8PR7 - chains A and E of the 6 polymer chains in the assembly; structure by X-ray diffraction, 2.76 A resolution.

Chain A:
Molecule: Aurora kinase A
Organism: Homo sapiens
Notes: EC 2.7.11.1
UniProtKB: O14965 (AURKA_HUMAN); residue numbers follow UniProt; this construct covers 122-403
Amino-acid sequence (283 residues; each row starts with the number of its first residue):
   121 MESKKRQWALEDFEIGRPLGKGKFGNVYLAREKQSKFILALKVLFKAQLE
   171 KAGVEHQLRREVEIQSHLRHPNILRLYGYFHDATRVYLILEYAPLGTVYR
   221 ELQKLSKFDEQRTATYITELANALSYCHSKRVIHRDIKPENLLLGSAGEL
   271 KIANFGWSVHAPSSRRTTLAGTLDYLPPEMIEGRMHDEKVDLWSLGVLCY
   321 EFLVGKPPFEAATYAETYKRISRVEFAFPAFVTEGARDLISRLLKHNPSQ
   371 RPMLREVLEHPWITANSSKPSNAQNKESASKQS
Not modelled in the structure: 121-123, 276-288, 390-403
Sequence notes: initiating methionine (121); engineered mutation Asn274 (Asp in O14965), Ala290 (Cys in O14965), Ala332 (Asn in O14965), Ala335 (Gln in O14965), Ala347 (Thr in O14965), Ala350 (Asp in O14965), Ala393 (Cys in O14965)
Small-molecule neighbours: ADP (adenosine-5'-diphosphate): Leu139, Gly140, Lys141, Gly142, Lys143, Phe144, Val147, Ala160, Lys162, Leu194, Leu210, Glu211, Tyr212, Ala213, Thr217, Leu263, Phe275
Swiss-Prot annotation at these positions:
  - region: His280 to Leu289, Gly291 to Leu293 (Activation segment)
  - active site: Asp256 (Proton acceptor)
  - binding site (ATP): Lys143, Lys162, Glu211 to Ala213, Glu260, Asn261
  - modified residue: Thr287 (Phosphothreonine), Thr288 (Phosphothreonine), Ser342 (Phosphoserine)
  - cross-link: Lys258 (Glycyl lysine isopeptide (Lys-Gly) (interchain with G-Cter in SUMO2))
  - natural variant: Ser155 (S155R: In a colorectal adenocarcinoma sample), Val174 (V174M: In a metastatic melanoma sample)
  - mutagenesis: Lys162 (K162R: Loss of kinase activity), Phe165 (F165A: Decreases the interaction with phosphatase type 1 isoforms), Gly198 (G198N: Reduces interaction with TPX2. Reduces kinase activity tenfold. Promotes interaction with the AURKB binding partners INCENP and BIRC5 that are normally not bound by AURKA), Arg205 (R205A: Reduces ubiquitination and proteasomal degradation), Thr287 (T287A: No direct effect on catalytic activity; T287E: Enhances interaction with TPX2), Thr288 (T288A: Reduces cilia disassembly and kinase activity; T288D: Mimics phosphorylation state and increases kinase activity), Tyr334 (Y334A: Reduces binding to MYCN), Phe346 (F346A: Decreases the interaction with phosphatase type 1 isoforms)
Reported in the primary citation:
  - conformationally variable residues (helix shift): Ser186
  - mutagenesis - F165D/R205A (26 +/- 16 uM): decreased binding to Centrosomal protein of 192 kDa

Chain E:
Molecule: Monobody
Organism: synthetic construct
Notes: antibody fragment or engineered binder
Amino-acid sequence (96 residues; row label = number of the first residue in the row; numbers below 1 keep their minus sign (Gly-2 is residue -2)):
    -2 GSMGSVSSVPTKLEVVAATPTSLLISWDAPAVTVVHYVITYGETGGNSPV
    48 QEFTVPGSKSTATISGLKPGVDYTITVYAIDFYWGSYSPISINYRT
Not modelled in the structure: -2 to 2

Interface between chain A and chain E:
Pairs across the interface (6; chain A residue first):
  Leu289(A) with Phe79(E), hydrophobic
  Ala332(A) with Val32(E); Phe79(E)
  Thr333(A) with Phe79(E)
  Tyr334(A) with Phe79(E), hydrogen bond (backbone-backbone); Tyr80(E), hydrophobic
Other interface residues (no listed pair), chain A (6 interface residues in all): Ala331, Ala335
Other interface residues (no listed pair), chain E (6 interface residues in all): His33, Ile77, Asp78

Overview:
The chain A/chain E interface involves 6 residues from each chain; the contacts include 1 hydrogen bond. Its
one hydrogen bond, Tyr334(A)-Phe79(E), is backbone to backbone. Ligands of chain A: ADP. The paper reports
that F165D/R205A of chain A reduce binding to Centrosomal protein of 192 kDa; conformational variability at
Ser186(A).
Here chain A is Aurora kinase A (Homo sapiens) and chain E is Monobody (synthetic construct). Entry 8PR7
(Aurora-A in complex with CEP192 and an inhibitory monobody) was determined by X-ray diffraction.
